PDB entry 6TSD | X-ray diffraction, 1.81 A resolution | chains 333 and 444 of the 4 polymer chains in the assembly

[Chain 333]
Name: Capsid protein VP3
Source organism: Coxsackievirus A24
Reference sequence: V9VEF3 (V9VEF3_9ENTO); residues 1-240 here correspond to UniProt positions 341-580 (UniProt number = residue number + 340)
Amino-acid sequence (240 residues; row label = number of the first residue in the row):
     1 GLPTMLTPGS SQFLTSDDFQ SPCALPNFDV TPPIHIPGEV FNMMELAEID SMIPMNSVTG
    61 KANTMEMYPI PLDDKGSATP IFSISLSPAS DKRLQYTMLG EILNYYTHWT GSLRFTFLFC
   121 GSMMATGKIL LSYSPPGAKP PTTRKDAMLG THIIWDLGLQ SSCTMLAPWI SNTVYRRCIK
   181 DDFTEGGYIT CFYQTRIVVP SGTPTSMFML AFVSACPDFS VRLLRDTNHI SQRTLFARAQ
Disordered / not traced: 235-240

[Chain 444]
Name: Capsid protein VP4
Source organism: Coxsackievirus A24
Reference sequence: V9VEF3 (V9VEF3_9ENTO); residue numbers follow UniProt; this construct covers 1-69
Amino-acid sequence (69 residues; each row starts with the number of its first residue):
     1 MGAQVSSQKV GAHENTNVAT GGSTVNYTTI NYYKDSASNA ASKLDFSQDP SKFTEPVKDI
    61 MIKTAPALN
Disordered / not traced: 1, 14-24
Bound ions: Ca2+: Lys63, Ala65 (shared with 1 residue of chain 111)

[Chain 333 / chain 444 interface]
Contacting residue pairs (34):
  Asp18(333) - Ala40(444)
  Asp18(333) - Ala41(444)  hydrogen bond (side chain-backbone)
  Gln20(333) - Ile30(444)  hydrogen bond (side chain-backbone)
  Gln20(333) - Asn31(444)
  Gln20(333) - Tyr32(444)  hydrogen bond (side chain-backbone)
  Gln20(333) - Tyr33(444)
  Gln20(333) - Ser38(444)
  Gln20(333) - Ala40(444)
  Ser21(333) - Tyr33(444)
  Ser21(333) - Ser38(444)  hydrogen bond (backbone-side chain)
  Pro22(333) - Tyr33(444)
  Pro22(333) - Ser38(444)
  Cys23(333) - Asp35(444)
  Cys23(333) - Ser38(444)  hydrogen bond (backbone-side chain)
  Pro26(333) - Lys34(444)
  Pro26(333) - Asp35(444)
  Asn27(333) - Lys34(444)
  Asn27(333) - Asp35(444)  hydrogen bond (backbone-side chain)
  Gly38(333) - Phe53(444)
  Glu39(333) - Lys52(444)  hydrogen bond (backbone-side chain)
  Glu39(333) - Phe53(444)
  Val40(333) - Phe53(444)  hydrophobic
  Phe41(333) - Asp45(444)
  Phe41(333) - Ser47(444)
  Glu45(333) - Gln48(444)
  Glu45(333) - Asp49(444)  hydrogen bond (side chain-backbone)
  Glu45(333) - Pro50(444)
  Glu48(333) - Pro50(444)
  Glu48(333) - Thr54(444)
  Ile49(333) - Phe53(444)  hydrophobic
  Ile49(333) - Thr54(444)
  Gln160(333) - Pro66(444)
  Gln160(333) - Ala67(444)  hydrogen bond (side chain-backbone)
  Gln160(333) - Leu68(444)  hydrogen bond (side chain-backbone)
Interface residues without a listed pair, chain 333 (17 interface residues in all): Phe19, Phe28
Interface residues without a listed pair, chain 444 (22 interface residues in all): Ala37, Asn39

[In short]
17 residues of chain 333 face 22 of chain 444 across their interface, with 10 hydrogen bonds. Polar contacts
include Asp18(333)-Ala41(444), Gln20(333)-Ile30(444) and Gln20(333)-Tyr32(444). The Ca2+ site is built by
Lys63(444) and Ala65(444).
Here chain 333 is Capsid protein VP3 and chain 444 is Capsid protein VP4, both from Coxsackievirus A24. Entry
6TSD (Crystal structure of human coxsackievirus A24v in complex with pentavalent inhibitor ME0752) was
determined by X-ray diffraction.
